7JPQ - chains B and E of the 4 polymer chains in the assembly; structure by electron microscopy, 3.50 A resolution.

== Chain B ==
Name: Origin recognition complex subunit 2
Source organism: Homo sapiens
UniProt: Q13416 (ORC2_HUMAN); residues 1-577 here = UniProt positions 1-577
Sequence (577 residues; row label = number of the first residue in the row):
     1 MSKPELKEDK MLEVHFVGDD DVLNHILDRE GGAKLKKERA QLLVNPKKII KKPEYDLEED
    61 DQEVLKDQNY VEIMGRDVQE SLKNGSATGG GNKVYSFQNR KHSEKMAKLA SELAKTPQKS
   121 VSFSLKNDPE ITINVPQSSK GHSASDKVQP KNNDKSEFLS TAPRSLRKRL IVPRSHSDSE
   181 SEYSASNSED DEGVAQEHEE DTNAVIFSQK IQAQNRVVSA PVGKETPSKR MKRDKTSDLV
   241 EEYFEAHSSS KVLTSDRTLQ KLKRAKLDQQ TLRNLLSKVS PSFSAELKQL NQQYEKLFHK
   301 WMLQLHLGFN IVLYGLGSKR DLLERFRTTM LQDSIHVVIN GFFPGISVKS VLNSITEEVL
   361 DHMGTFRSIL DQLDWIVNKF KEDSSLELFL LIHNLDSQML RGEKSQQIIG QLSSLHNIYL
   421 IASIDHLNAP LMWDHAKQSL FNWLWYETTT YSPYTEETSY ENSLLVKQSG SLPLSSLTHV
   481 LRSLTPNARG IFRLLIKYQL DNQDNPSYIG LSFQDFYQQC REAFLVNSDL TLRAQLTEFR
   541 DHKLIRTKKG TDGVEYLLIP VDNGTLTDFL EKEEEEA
Unresolved in the structure: 1-267, 506-509, 551-553, 572-577
Swiss-Prot annotation at these positions:
  - modified residue: Thr116 (Phosphothreonine), Ser122 (Phosphoserine), Ser138 (Phosphoserine), Thr226 (Phosphothreonine), Ser248 (Phosphoserine), Ser280 (Phosphoserine)

== Chain E ==
Name: Origin recognition complex subunit 5
Source organism: Homo sapiens
UniProt: O43913 (ORC5_HUMAN); residues 1-435 here = UniProt positions 1-435
Sequence (435 residues; each row starts with the number of its first residue):
     1 MPHLENVVLC RESQVSILQS LFGERHHFSF PSIFIYGHTA SGKTYVTQTL LKTLELPHVF
    61 VNCVECFTLR LLLEQILNKL NHLSSSEDGC STEITCETFN DFVRLFKQVT TAENLKDQTV
   121 YIVLDKAEYL RDMEANLLPG FLRLQELADR NVTVLFLSEI VWEKFRPNTG CFEPFVLYFP
   181 DYSIGNLQKI LSHDHPPEYS ADFYAAYINI LLGVFYTVCR DLKELRHLAV LNFPKYCEPV
   241 VKGEASERDT RKLWRNIEPH LKKAMQTVYL REISSSQWEK LQKDDTDPGQ LKGLSAHTHV
   301 ELPYYSKFIL IAAYLASYNP ARTDKRFFLK HHGKIKKTNF LKKHEKTSNH LLGPKPFPLD
   361 RLLAILYSIV DSRVAPTANI FSQITSLVTL QLLTLVGHDD QLDGPKYKCT VSLDFIRAIA
   421 RTVNFDIIKY LYDFL
Unresolved in the structure: 1-5, 86-91, 330-347, 434-435
Metal / ion sites: Mg2+: Asp125 (together with ATP)
Residues lining bound ligands: ATP (adenosine-5'-triphosphate): Val7, Val8, Leu9, Arg11, His38, Thr39, Ala40, Ser41, Gly42, Lys43, Thr44, Tyr45, Asp125, Lys126, Glu159, Tyr182, Ile190, Leu222, Lys223, Arg226
Swiss-Prot annotation at these positions:
  - binding site (ATP): Gly37 to Thr44

== How chain B and chain E interact ==
Pairs across the interface - 32 pairs, chain B then chain E:
  Gln398(B) - Asp400(E)
  Arg401(B) - Asp400(E)  salt bridge
  Arg401(B) - Gln401(E)
  Arg401(B) - Leu402(E)
  Gly402(B) - Gln401(E)
  His426(B) - Leu402(E)
  Asn428(B) - Leu359(E)
  Asn428(B) - Leu402(E)
  Pro430(B) - Ala378(E)  hydrophobic
  Pro430(B) - Ser382(E)
  Leu431(B) - Leu359(E)  hydrophobic
  Leu431(B) - Phe381(E)
  Leu431(B) - Thr385(E)
  Leu431(B) - Pro405(E)  hydrophobic
  Leu431(B) - Tyr407(E)
  Trp433(B) - Ser382(E)  hydrogen bond (backbone-side chain)
  Trp433(B) - Thr385(E)
  Asp434(B) - Thr385(E)
  Asp434(B) - Thr389(E)  hydrogen bond
  His435(B) - Ser386(E)  hydrogen bond
  Gln438(B) - Ser382(E)  hydrogen bond
  Trp445(B) - Ala378(E)  hydrophobic
  Arg521(B) - Arg131(E)  hydrogen bond (side chain-backbone)
  Arg521(B) - Met133(E)  hydrogen bond (side chain-backbone)
  Arg521(B) - Ala135(E)
  Glu522(B) - Asn168(E)  hydrogen bond
  Phe524(B) - Asn136(E)
  Asn527(B) - Asp132(E)
  Asn527(B) - Met133(E)
  Asn527(B) - Glu134(E)  hydrogen bond
  Arg540(B) - His398(E)  hydrogen bond
  Lys549(B) - Val396(E)
Other interface residues (no listed pair), chain B (22 interface residues in all): Asp396, Ala429, Met432, Ser528
Other interface residues (no listed pair), chain E (26 interface residues in all): Asn379, Gln383, Ile384, Gly397, Asp403

== In short ==
Chain B and chain E form an interface of 22 and 26 residues respectively, with 9 hydrogen bonds and 1 salt
bridge. Among the polar pairs are Arg401(B)-Asp400(E), Trp433(B)-Ser382(E) and Asp434(B)-Thr389(E). Ligands of
chain E: ATP.
Chain B is Origin recognition complex subunit 2 and chain E is Origin recognition complex subunit 5, both from
Homo sapiens; the structure, ORC-O2-5: Human Origin Recognition Complex (ORC) with subunits 2,3,4,5, was
determined by electron microscopy (same publication as 7JPP, 7JPR, 7JPS and 7JPO).
